Entry 6UP7 (electron microscopy, 4.20 A resolution (low resolution: residue-level contacts below are approximate; hydrogen-bond / salt-bridge calls are withheld)); this record covers chains B and V of the 4 polymer chains in the assembly.

Chain B:
Molecule: Beta-arrestin-1
Organism: Homo sapiens
Reference sequence: P49407 (ARRB1_HUMAN); residue numbers follow UniProt; this construct covers 8-355
Chain sequence (348 residues; numbered 8 to 355; the number before each row is that of its first residue):
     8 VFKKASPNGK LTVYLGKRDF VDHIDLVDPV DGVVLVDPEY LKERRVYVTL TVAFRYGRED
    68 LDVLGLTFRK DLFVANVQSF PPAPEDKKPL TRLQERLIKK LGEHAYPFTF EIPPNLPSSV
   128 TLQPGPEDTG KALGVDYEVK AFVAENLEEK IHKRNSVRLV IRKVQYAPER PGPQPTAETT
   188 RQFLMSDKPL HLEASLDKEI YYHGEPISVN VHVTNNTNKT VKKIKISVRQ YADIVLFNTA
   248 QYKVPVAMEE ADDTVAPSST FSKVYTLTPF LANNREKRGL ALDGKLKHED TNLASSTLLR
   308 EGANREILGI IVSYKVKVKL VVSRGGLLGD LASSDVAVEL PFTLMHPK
Differences from the reference sequence: engineered mutation Val-59 (Cys in P49407), Ser-125 (Cys in P49407), Leu-140 (Cys in P49407), Val-150 (Cys in P49407), Val-242 (Cys in P49407), Val-251 (Cys in P49407), Ser-269 (Cys in P49407)
Ligand contacts: PIO ([(2R)-2-octanoyloxy-3-[oxidanyl-[(1R,2R,3S,4R,5R,6S)-2,3,6-tris(oxidanyl)-4,5-diphosphonooxy-cyclohexyl]oxy-phosphoryl]oxy-propyl] octanoate): Arg-236, Lys-250, Lys-324, Lys-326
Swiss-Prot annotation at these positions:
  - binding site (1D-myo-inositol hexakisphosphate): Lys-250, Met-255, Lys-324, Lys-326
  - modified residue: Tyr-47 (Phosphotyrosine)
What the authors report for this chain:
  - conformationally variable residues (loop rearrangement): Asp-297
  - binding site for PIO: Arg-236, Lys-250, Lys-324, Lys-326
  - mutagenesis - K232Q/R236Q/K250Q (approximately 40%): decreased binding to Neurotensin receptor type 1

Chain V:
Molecule: unidentified peptide
Organism: Homo sapiens
Chain sequence (9 residues; row label = number of the first residue in the row; X marks 9 residues of unknown identity (built as UNK)):
   405 XXXXXXXXX

Chain B / chain V interface:
Chain B residues in contact with chain V, 6 residues: Val-8, Phe-9, Lys-10, Lys-11, Pro-14, Arg-25

Overview:
Chain B and chain V make no direct contact in this assembly. Chain B binds compound PIO. Curated annotation
(UniProt) lists 4 residues binding 1D-myo-inositol hexakisphosphate on chain B. From the paper: a binding site
for PIO at Arg-236(B), Lys-250(B) and Lys-324(B) among others; K232Q/R236Q/K250Q of chain B reduce binding to
Neurotensin receptor type 1.
Here chain B is Beta-arrestin-1 and chain V is unidentified peptide, both from Homo sapiens. Entry 6UP7
(neurotensin receptor and arrestin2 complex) was determined by electron microscopy.
